Entry 4PJC (X-ray diffraction, 2.50 A resolution); this record covers chains A and E of the 4 polymer chains in the assembly.

[Chain A]
Molecule: Major histocompatibility complex class I-related gene protein
Source organism: Homo sapiens
UniProt: Q95460 (HMR1_HUMAN); residues 1-270 here correspond to UniProt positions 23-292 (UniProt number = residue number + 22)
Sequence (271 residues; row label = number of the first residue in the row; numbering starts at 0):
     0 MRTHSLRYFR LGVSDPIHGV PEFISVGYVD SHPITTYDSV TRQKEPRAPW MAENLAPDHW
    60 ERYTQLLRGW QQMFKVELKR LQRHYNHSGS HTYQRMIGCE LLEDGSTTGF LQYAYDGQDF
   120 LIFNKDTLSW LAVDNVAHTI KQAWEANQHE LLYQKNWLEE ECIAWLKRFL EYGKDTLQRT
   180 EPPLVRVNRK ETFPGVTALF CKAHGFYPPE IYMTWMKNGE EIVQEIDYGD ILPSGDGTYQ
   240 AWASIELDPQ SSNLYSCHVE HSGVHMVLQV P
Disordered / not traced: 247-252, 270
Construct notes: initiating methionine (0); engineered mutation Ser261 (Cys283 in Q95460)
Disulfide bonds: Cys98-Cys161, Cys200-Cys256
Covalently attached groups: compound 2LJ linked to Lys43
Residues lining bound ligands:
  - 2LJ (1-deoxy-1-({2,6-dioxo-5-[(E)-propylideneamino]-1,2,3,6-tetrahydropyrimidin-4-yl}amino)-D-ribitol): Tyr7, Phe8, Arg9, Ser24, Thr34, His58, Tyr62, Leu66, Trp69, Arg94, Ile96, Tyr152, Gln153, Trp156
  - B3P (2-[3-(2-hydroxy-1,1-dihydroxymethyl-ethylamino)-propylamino]-2-hydroxymethyl-propane-1,3-diol): Arg9, Trp69, Met72, Glu76, Arg94, Tyr112, Trp143, Asn146, Glu149
Curated features (UniProtKB/Swiss-Prot):
  - binding site (5-(2-oxoethylideneamino)-6-(D-ribitylamino)uracil): Arg9, Ser24, Lys43, Arg94, Tyr152, Gln153
  - binding site (5-(2-oxopropylideneamino)-6-(D-ribitylamino)uracil): Arg9, Ser24, Lys43, Arg94, Tyr152, Gln153
  - binding site (7-hydroxy-6-methyl-8-(1-D-ribityl)lumazine): Arg9, Ser24, Lys43, Arg94, Tyr152, Gln153
  - binding site (8-(9H-purin-6-yl)-2-oxa-8-azabicyclo[3.3.1]nona-3,6-diene-4,6-dicarbaldehyde): Arg9, Lys43, His58, Arg94
  - binding site (2-amino-4-oxopteridine-6-carbaldehyde): Lys43
  - binding site (pyridoxal): Lys43
  - glycosylation: Asn85 (N-linked (GlcNAc...) asparagine)
From the paper describing this entry:
  - mutagenesis - K43A (Tm50 46 degC): decreased stability in response to 2LJ

[Chain E]
Molecule: TCR-alpha
Source organism: Homo sapiens
Sequence (205 residues; row label = number of the first residue in the row; numbers below 1 keep their minus sign (His-1 is residue -1)):
    -1 HMGQNIDQPT EMTATEGAIV QINCTYQTSG FNGLFWYQQH AGEAPTFLSY NVLDGLEEKG
    59 RFSSFLSRSK GYSYLLLKEL QMKDSASYLC AVRDSNYQLI WGAGTKLIIK PDIQNPDPAV
   119 YQLRDSKSSD KSVCLFTDFD SQTNVSQSKD SDVYITDKCV LDMRSMDFKS NSAVAWSNKS
   179 DFACANAFNN SIIPEDTFFP SPESS
Disordered / not traced: -1 to 1, 124-129, 177-179, 199-203
Disulfide bonds: Cys22-Cys88, Cys132-Cys182

[Interface between chain A and chain E]
Pairs across the interface - 29 pairs, chain A then chain E:
  Arg61(A) - Asn94(E)  hydrogen bond (side chain-backbone)
  Arg61(A) - Tyr95(E)  hydrogen bond (side chain-backbone)
  Arg61(A) - Gln96(E)
  Tyr62(A) - Ser93(E)  hydrogen bond (side chain-backbone)
  Tyr62(A) - Asn94(E)  hydrogen bond
  Leu65(A) - Asn94(E)
  Leu65(A) - Tyr95(E)  hydrophobic
  His148(A) - Phe45(E)
  His148(A) - Tyr48(E)
  Leu151(A) - Val50(E)
  Leu151(A) - Leu51(E)
  Tyr152(A) - Asn30(E)
  Tyr152(A) - Tyr48(E)
  Tyr152(A) - Val50(E)
  Tyr152(A) - Tyr95(E)  hydrogen bond
  Lys154(A) - Leu51(E)
  Asn155(A) - Phe29(E)  hydrogen bond (side chain-backbone)
  Asn155(A) - Val50(E)
  Asn155(A) - Leu51(E)
  Asn155(A) - Arg66(E)  hydrogen bond
  Trp156(A) - Asn30(E)
  Trp156(A) - Tyr95(E)  hydrogen bond
  Glu159(A) - Arg66(E)
  Glu160(A) - Gly28(E)
  Glu160(A) - Phe29(E)  hydrogen bond (side chain-backbone)
  Glu160(A) - Asn30(E)
  Glu160(A) - Ser93(E)
  Trp164(A) - Ser93(E)
  Trp164(A) - Asn94(E)
Also at the interface, not in a pair above, chain A (14 interface residues in all): His58, Trp69
Also at the interface, not in a pair above, chain E (13 interface residues in all): Glu55

[In short]
Chain A and chain E form an interface of 14 and 13 residues respectively, with 9 hydrogen bonds. Among the
polar pairs are Arg61(A)-Asn94(E), Arg61(A)-Tyr95(E) and Tyr62(A)-Ser93(E). Bound to chain A: compound B3P.
Compound 2LJ is covalently linked to Lys43(A). From the paper: K43A of chain A reduces stability in response
to 2LJ.
Here chain A is Major histocompatibility complex class I-related gene protein and chain E is TCR-alpha, both
from Homo sapiens. Entry 4PJC (Structure of human MR1-5-OP-RU in complex with human MAIT C-A11 TCR) was
determined by X-ray diffraction (same publication as 4PJ5, 4PJ7, 4PJ8, 4PJ9, 4PJA, 4PJB and 7 further
entries).
